6OHR - chain A; structure by X-ray diffraction, 3.20 A resolution.

Chain A:
Molecule: Phospholipase D1, chimeric constuct
Organism: Homo sapiens
Notes: EC 3.1.4.4
UniProt: Q13393 (PLD1_HUMAN), isoform Q13393-3; the construct has insertions or renumbered stretches relative to UniProt, so the offset changes along the chain: 311-499 = UniProt 311-499; 580-597 = UniProt 500-517; 601-1036 = UniProt 639-1074
Amino-acid sequence (647 residues; row label = number of the first residue in the row; note: 80 numbers in that range are skipped by the numbering (no residue carries them; nothing is unmodelled there)):
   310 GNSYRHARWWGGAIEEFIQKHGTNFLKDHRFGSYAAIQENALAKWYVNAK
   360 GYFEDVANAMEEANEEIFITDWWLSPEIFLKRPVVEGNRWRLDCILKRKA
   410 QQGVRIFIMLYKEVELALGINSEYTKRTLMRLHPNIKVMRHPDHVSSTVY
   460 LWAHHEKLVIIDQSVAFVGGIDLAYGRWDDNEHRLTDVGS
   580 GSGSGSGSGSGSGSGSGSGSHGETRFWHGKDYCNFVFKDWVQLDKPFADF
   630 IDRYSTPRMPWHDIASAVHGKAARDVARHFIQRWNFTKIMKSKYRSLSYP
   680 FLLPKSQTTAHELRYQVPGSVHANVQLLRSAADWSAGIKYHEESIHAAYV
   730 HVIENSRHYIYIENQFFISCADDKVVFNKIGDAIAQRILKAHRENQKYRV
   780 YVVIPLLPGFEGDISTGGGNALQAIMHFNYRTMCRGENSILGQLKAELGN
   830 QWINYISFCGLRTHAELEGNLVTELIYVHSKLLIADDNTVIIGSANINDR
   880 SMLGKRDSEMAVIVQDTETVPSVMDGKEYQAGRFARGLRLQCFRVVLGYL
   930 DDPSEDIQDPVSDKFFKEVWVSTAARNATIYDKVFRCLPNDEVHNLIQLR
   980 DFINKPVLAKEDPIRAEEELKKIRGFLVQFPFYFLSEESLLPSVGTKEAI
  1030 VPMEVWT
Disordered / not traced: 310-336, 580-601, 617-627, 687-692, 791-795
Construct notes: expression tag (310); linker (580-584, 587-589, 592-595, 597-598, 600)
Ligand contacts: MKG (4-fluoro-N-{(2S)-1-[(5R)-5-(3-fluorophenyl)-2-oxo-1-oxa-3,9-diazaspiro[5.5]undecan-9-yl]propan-2-yl}benzamide): W381, W382, G428, I429, H464, R486, F614, W640, Q744, F745, G788, F789, I804, Y856, H858, K860, N875, N877, R879, D886, V1034

Overview:
Bound to chain A: compound MKG.
Chain A is Phospholipase D1, chimeric constuct (Homo sapiens); the structure, Structure of compound 5 bound
human Phospholipase D1 catalytic domain, was determined by X-ray diffraction (same publication as 6OHM, 6OHO,
6OHP, 6OHQ and 6OHS).
